PDB entry 8YH2 | electron microscopy, 3.27 A resolution | chains B and G of the 5 polymer chains in the assembly

== Chain B ==
Protein: Guanine nucleotide-binding protein G(I)/G(S)/G(T) subunit beta-1
From: Rattus rattus
UniProt: P62871 (GBB1_BOVIN); numbering as in UniProt (aligned over 2-340)
Sequence (375 residues; numbered -4 to 370; the number before each row is that of its first residue; numbers below 1 keep their minus sign (Met-4 is residue -4)):
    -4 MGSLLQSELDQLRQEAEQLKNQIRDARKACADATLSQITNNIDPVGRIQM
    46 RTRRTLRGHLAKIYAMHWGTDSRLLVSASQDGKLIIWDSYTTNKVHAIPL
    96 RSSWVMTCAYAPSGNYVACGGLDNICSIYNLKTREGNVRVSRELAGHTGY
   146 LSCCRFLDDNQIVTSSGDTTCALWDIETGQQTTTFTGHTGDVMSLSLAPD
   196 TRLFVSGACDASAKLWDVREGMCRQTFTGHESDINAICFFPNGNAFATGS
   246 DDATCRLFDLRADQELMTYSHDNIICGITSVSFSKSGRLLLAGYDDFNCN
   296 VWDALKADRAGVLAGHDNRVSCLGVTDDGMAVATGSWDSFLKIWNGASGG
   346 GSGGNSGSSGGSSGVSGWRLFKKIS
Disordered / not traced: -4 to 4, 341-370
Construct notes: initiating methionine (-4); expression tag (-3 to 1, 341-370)
Cystine bridges: Cys103-Cys114, Cys121-Cys149
Swiss-Prot annotation at these positions:
  - modified residue: Ser2 (N-acetylserine), His266 (Phosphohistidine)

== Chain G ==
Protein: Guanine nucleotide-binding protein G(I)/G(S)/G(O) subunit gamma-2, Guanine nucleotide-binding protein G(i) subunit alpha-1 chimera
From: Homo sapiens
UniProt: chimeric construct of P59768, P63096: residues 1-71 from P59768 (GBG2_HUMAN) positions 1-71 (same numbers); residues 82-433 from P63096 positions 3-354 (UniProt number = residue number - 79)
Sequence (433 residues; numbered 1 to 433; the number before each row is that of its first residue):
     1 MASNNTASIAQARKLVEQLKMEANIDRIKVSKAAADLMAYCEAHAKEDPL
    51 LTPVPASENPFREKKFFCAILGSAGSAGSAMCTLSAEDKAAVERSKMIDR
   101 NLREDGEKAAREVKLLLLGAGESGKSTIVKQMKIIHEAGYSEEECKQYKA
   151 VVYSNTIQSIIAIIRAMGRLKIDFGDSARADDARQLFVLAGAAEEGFMTA
   201 ELAGVIKRLWKDSGVQACFNRSREYQLNDSAAYYLNDLDRIAQPNYIPTQ
   251 QDVLRTRVKTTGIVETHFTFKDLHFKMFDVGGQRSERKKWIHCFEGVTAI
   301 IFCVALSDYDLVLAEDEEMNRMHESMKLFDSICNNKWFTDTSIILFLNKK
   351 DLFEEKIKKSPLTICYPEYAGSNTYEEAAAYIQCQFEDLNKRKDTKEIYT
   401 HFTCATDTKNVQFVFDAVTDVIIKNNLKDCGLF
Disordered / not traced: 1-8, 62-433
Construct notes: linker (72-81)
Swiss-Prot annotation at these positions:
  - modified residue: Ala2 (N-acetylalanine), Cys68 (Cysteine methyl ester), Arg257 (ADP-ribosylarginine), Gln283 (Deamidated glutamine), Cys430 (ADP-ribosylcysteine)
  - lipidation: Cys68 (S-geranylgeranyl cysteine), Cys82 (S-palmitoyl cysteine)
  - region: Lys114 to Thr127 (G1 motif), Asp252 to Thr260 (G2 motif), Phe275 to Arg284 (G3 motif), Ile344 to Asp351 (G4 motif), Thr403 to Thr408 (G5 motif)
  - binding site (GTP): Glu122 to Thr127, Ser230, Leu254 to Thr260, Asp279 to Gln283, Asn348 to Asp351, Ala405
  - binding site (Mg(2+)): Ser126, Thr260

== Interface between chain B and chain G ==
Contacting residue pairs (68):
  Leu7(B) with Ile9(G), hydrophobic; Ala12(G), hydrophobic
  Ala11(B) with Val16(G), hydrophobic
  Leu14(B) with Lys20(G)
  Lys15(B) with Leu19(G)
  Ile18(B) with Ala23(G), hydrophobic; Arg27(G)
  Ala21(B) with Arg27(G)
  Arg22(B) with Arg27(G)
  Cys25(B) with Arg27(G); Lys29(G)
  Ala26(B) with Val30(G), hydrophobic
  Asp27(B) with Lys29(G), salt bridge; Val30(G); Ser31(G)
  Ala28(B) with Val30(G)
  Leu30(B) with Ala34(G), hydrophobic
  Val40(B) with Leu51(G), hydrophobic
  Arg48(B) with Asn59(G); Phe61(G)
  Arg49(B) with Phe61(G)
  Ser84(B) with Phe61(G)
  Tyr85(B) with Pro60(G), hydrophobic; Phe61(G), hydrophobic
  Arg219(B) with Ile25(G)
  Thr221(B) with Glu22(G)
  Phe235(B) with Leu37(G), hydrophobic
  Pro236(B) with Tyr40(G)
  Asn237(B) with Asp36(G); Tyr40(G)
  Asn239(B) with Asp36(G), hydrogen bond
  Ala240(B) with Leu37(G), hydrophobic
  Asp254(B) with Ala33(G); Leu37(G)
  Arg256(B) with Arg27(G); Ile28(G), hydrogen bond (backbone-backbone); Lys32(G); Ala33(G); Asp36(G), salt bridge
  Ala257(B) with Arg27(G); Ile28(G); Val30(G), hydrophobic
  Asp258(B) with Arg27(G)
  Gln259(B) with Val30(G)
  Leu261(B) with Val30(G), hydrophobic
  Ser279(B) with Asp48(G), hydrogen bond
  Lys280(B) with Glu47(G); Asp48(G)
  Ser281(B) with Cys41(G); His44(G), hydrogen bond (side chain-backbone); Ala45(G); Asp48(G), hydrogen bond (backbone-side chain)
  Gly282(B) with Cys41(G)
  Arg283(B) with Leu51(G)
  Leu284(B) with Leu50(G); Leu51(G), hydrophobic
  Leu300(B) with Cys41(G), hydrophobic
  Val320(B) with Leu50(G), hydrophobic
  Asp323(B) with Pro49(G)
  Gly324(B) with Pro49(G); Leu50(G), hydrogen bond (backbone-backbone)
  Met325(B) with Pro49(G), hydrophobic; Pro60(G)
  Ala326(B) with Leu50(G); Phe61(G), hydrophobic
  Val327(B) with Leu50(G), hydrophobic
  Ile338(B) with Phe61(G), hydrophobic
  Asn340(B) with Asn59(G)
Interface residues without a listed pair, chain B (52 interface residues in all): Gln6, Ile33, Ile43, Met45, Cys218, Gln220, Leu252
Interface residues without a listed pair, chain G (33 interface residues in all): Asp26, Met38, Val54

== Summary ==
52 residues of chain B face 33 of chain G across their interface, with 6 hydrogen bonds and 2 salt bridges.
Polar contacts include Asp27(B)-Lys29(G), Arg256(B)-Asp36(G) and Asn239(B)-Asp36(G). UniProt lists 24
GTP-binding residues and Mg2+-binding residues Ser126(G) and Thr260(G) on chain G.
Chain B is Guanine nucleotide-binding protein G(I)/G(S)/G(T) subunit beta-1 (Rattus rattus) and chain G is
Guanine nucleotide-binding protein G(I)/G(S)/G(O) subunit gamma-2, Guanine nucleotide-binding protein G(i)
subunit alpha-1 chimera (Homo sapiens); the structure, A3R-Gi complex bound to adenosine, was determined by
electron microscopy, deposited together with 8YH0, 8YH3, 8YH5 and 8YH6.
